Entry 8XPM (electron microscopy, 3.90 A resolution); this record covers chains b and B1 of the 68 polymer chains in the assembly.

[Chain b (and B1)]
Name: Portal protein B
Organism: Escherichia phage Lambda
Notes: chain B1 of this document is another copy of the same molecule, construct and numbering; everything in this record applies to it too
UniProtKB: P03710 (PORTL_LAMBD); residue numbers follow UniProt; this construct covers 1-533
Amino-acid sequence (533 residues; each row starts with the number of its first residue):
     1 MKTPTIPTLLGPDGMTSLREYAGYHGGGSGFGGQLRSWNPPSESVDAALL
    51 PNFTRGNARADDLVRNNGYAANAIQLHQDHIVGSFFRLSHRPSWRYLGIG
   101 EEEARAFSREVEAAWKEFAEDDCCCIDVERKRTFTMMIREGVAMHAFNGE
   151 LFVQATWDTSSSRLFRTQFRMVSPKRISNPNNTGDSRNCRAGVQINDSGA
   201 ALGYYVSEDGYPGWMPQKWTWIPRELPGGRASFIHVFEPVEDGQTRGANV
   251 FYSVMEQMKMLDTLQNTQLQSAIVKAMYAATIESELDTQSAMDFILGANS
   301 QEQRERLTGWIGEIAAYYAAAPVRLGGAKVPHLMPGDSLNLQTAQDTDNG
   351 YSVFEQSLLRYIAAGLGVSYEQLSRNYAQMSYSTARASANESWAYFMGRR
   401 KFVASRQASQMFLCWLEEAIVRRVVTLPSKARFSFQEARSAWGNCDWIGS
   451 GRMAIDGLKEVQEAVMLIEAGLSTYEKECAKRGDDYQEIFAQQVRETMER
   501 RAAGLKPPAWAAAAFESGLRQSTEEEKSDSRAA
Disordered / not traced: 1-24, 303-317, 513-533 (chain B1: 1-23, 304-317, 513-533)
Disulfides: Cys123-Cys125

[Interface between chain b and chain B1]
Residue-residue contacts (209; chain b residue first):
  Ala48(b) - Tyr24(B1)  hydrogen bond (backbone-backbone)
  Leu49(b) - Tyr24(B1)
  Asn52(b) - Gly28(B1)
  Arg55(b) - Gly27(B1)  hydrogen bond (side chain-backbone)
  Arg55(b) - Gly28(B1)  hydrogen bond (side chain-backbone)
  Arg55(b) - Trp38(B1)  hydrogen bond (side chain-backbone)
  Arg55(b) - Asn39(B1)
  Ala58(b) - Pro40(B1)
  Ala58(b) - Ser42(B1)
  Arg59(b) - Gly26(B1)
  Arg59(b) - Gly27(B1)  hydrogen bond (side chain-backbone)
  Arg59(b) - Leu35(B1)  hydrogen bond (side chain-backbone)
  Arg59(b) - Trp38(B1)  hydrogen bond (side chain-backbone)
  Arg59(b) - Pro40(B1)
  Asp62(b) - Trp38(B1)  hydrogen bond
  Asp62(b) - Pro40(B1)
  Leu63(b) - Trp38(B1)  hydrophobic
  Arg65(b) - Ala48(B1)
  Arg65(b) - Leu49(B1)
  Arg65(b) - Tyr252(B1)
  Arg65(b) - Ser253(B1)
  Asn66(b) - Ser253(B1)
  Asn67(b) - Tyr361(B1)
  Gly68(b) - Val254(B1)
  Gly68(b) - Tyr361(B1)  hydrogen bond (backbone-side chain)
  Tyr69(b) - Tyr361(B1)
  Asn72(b) - Ala364(B1)
  Gln75(b) - Tyr395(B1)
  Gln75(b) - Arg399(B1)
  Leu76(b) - Glu391(B1)
  Asp79(b) - Tyr395(B1)
  Ser84(b) - Gly398(B1)
  Ser84(b) - Phe402(B1)
  Glu117(b) - Tyr96(B1)
  Glu120(b) - Ser440(B1)
  Asp121(b) - Ser440(B1)  hydrogen bond
  Asp122(b) - Gln410(B1)
  Asp122(b) - Ser440(B1)  hydrogen bond (backbone-side chain)
  Cys123(b) - Ser440(B1)
  Val128(b) - Ala200(B1)
  Glu129(b) - Ser198(B1)
  Glu129(b) - Gly199(B1)
  Glu129(b) - Ala200(B1)  hydrogen bond (side chain-backbone)
  Arg130(b) - Arg224(B1)  hydrogen bond (backbone-side chain)
  Arg130(b) - Glu225(B1)  salt bridge
  Lys131(b) - Phe237(B1)
  Lys131(b) - Pro239(B1)
  Lys131(b) - Gln244(B1)  hydrogen bond (side chain-backbone)
  Lys131(b) - Arg406(B1)
  Arg132(b) - Pro239(B1)  hydrogen bond (side chain-backbone)
  Thr135(b) - Phe402(B1)
  Met136(b) - Glu238(B1)
  Met136(b) - Arg406(B1)  hydrogen bond
  Arg139(b) - Phe402(B1)
  Glu140(b) - Pro239(B1)
  Glu140(b) - Val240(B1)
  Glu140(b) - Glu241(B1)
  Glu140(b) - Asp242(B1)
  Leu164(b) - Tyr96(B1)
  Arg170(b) - Ser198(B1)  hydrogen bond (side chain-backbone)
  Arg170(b) - Asp242(B1)  salt bridge
  Met171(b) - Asp242(B1)
  Val172(b) - Asp242(B1)
  Ser173(b) - Glu241(B1)
  Ser173(b) - Asp242(B1)  hydrogen bond (backbone-side chain)
  Lys175(b) - Glu43(B1)
  Arg176(b) - Asp242(B1)  salt bridge
  Asp209(b) - Arg190(B1)  salt bridge
  Tyr211(b) - Asp46(B1)
  Tyr211(b) - Ala47(B1)
  Tyr211(b) - Leu50(B1)
  Tyr211(b) - Asp185(B1)
  Tyr211(b) - Arg190(B1)
  Pro212(b) - Arg190(B1)
  Ala248(b) - Tyr24(B1)
  Tyr252(b) - Tyr24(B1)
  Tyr252(b) - His25(B1)
  Tyr252(b) - Gly27(B1)  hydrogen bond (side chain-backbone)
  Met255(b) - Gly27(B1)
  Glu256(b) - Gly30(B1)
  Glu256(b) - Phe31(B1)  hydrogen bond (side chain-backbone)
  Glu256(b) - Gln34(B1)
  Glu256(b) - Leu35(B1)
  Lys259(b) - Trp38(B1)
  Met260(b) - Gln34(B1)
  Gln265(b) - Gln257(B1)  hydrogen bond
  Gln265(b) - Leu358(B1)
  Gln265(b) - Tyr361(B1)
  Asn266(b) - Gln257(B1)
  Gln268(b) - Phe354(B1)
  Leu269(b) - Met260(B1)  hydrophobic
  Leu269(b) - Leu264(B1)  hydrophobic
  Leu269(b) - Phe354(B1)  hydrophobic
  Ile273(b) - Thr263(B1)
  Ile273(b) - Leu264(B1)  hydrophobic
  Ile273(b) - Thr267(B1)
  Ala276(b) - Ser271(B1)  hydrogen bond (backbone-side chain)
  Met277(b) - Thr267(B1)
  Ala279(b) - Val274(B1)  hydrophobic
  Ala279(b) - Lys275(B1)
  Leu296(b) - Tyr278(B1)
  Leu325(b) - Ile273(B1)  hydrophobic
  Leu325(b) - Met277(B1)  hydrophobic
  Gly327(b) - Met277(B1)
  Ala328(b) - Met277(B1)
  Lys329(b) - Met277(B1)  hydrogen bond (backbone-backbone)
  Lys329(b) - Tyr278(B1)
  Lys329(b) - Ala280(B1)
  Val330(b) - Ala280(B1)
  Val330(b) - Thr281(B1)
  Pro331(b) - Ala280(B1)
  Pro331(b) - Thr281(B1)
  Pro331(b) - Ile282(B1)  hydrogen bond (backbone-backbone)
  His332(b) - Ile282(B1)
  His332(b) - Ser284(B1)
  His332(b) - Glu285(B1)
  His332(b) - Leu286(B1)  hydrogen bond (side chain-backbone)
  His332(b) - Asp287(B1)
  His332(b) - Thr288(B1)
  His332(b) - Ala291(B1)
  Leu333(b) - Thr281(B1)
  Leu333(b) - Ile282(B1)
  Leu333(b) - Glu283(B1)
  Leu333(b) - Ser284(B1)
  Met334(b) - Glu283(B1)
  Met334(b) - Glu285(B1)
  Pro335(b) - Glu283(B1)
  Pro335(b) - Ser284(B1)
  Leu341(b) - Lys275(B1)
  Leu341(b) - Ala344(B1)  hydrophobic
  Gln342(b) - Lys275(B1)  hydrogen bond (backbone-side chain)
  Thr343(b) - Gln345(B1)
  Thr343(b) - Asn349(B1)
  Gln345(b) - Asn349(B1)
  Asp346(b) - Asn349(B1)
  Asp346(b) - Gly350(B1)  hydrogen bond (side chain-backbone)
  Thr347(b) - Asn349(B1)  hydrogen bond (backbone-backbone)
  Thr347(b) - Gly350(B1)  hydrogen bond (side chain-backbone)
  Thr347(b) - Tyr351(B1)
  Thr347(b) - Phe354(B1)
  Asp348(b) - Gly350(B1)
  Asp348(b) - Val353(B1)
  Asp348(b) - Phe354(B1)  hydrogen bond (side chain-backbone)
  Tyr351(b) - Phe354(B1)  hydrophobic
  Glu355(b) - Ser357(B1)  hydrogen bond
  Ser374(b) - Arg360(B1)
  Arg375(b) - Arg360(B1)
  Arg375(b) - Ala363(B1)
  Arg375(b) - Ala364(B1)
  Arg375(b) - Gly367(B1)
  Arg375(b) - Val368(B1)
  Arg375(b) - Tyr370(B1)
  Arg375(b) - Glu391(B1)  salt bridge
  Asn376(b) - Arg360(B1)
  Tyr377(b) - Thr384(B1)
  Tyr377(b) - Ser388(B1)
  Met380(b) - Ser381(B1)
  Met380(b) - Thr384(B1)  hydrogen bond (backbone-side chain)
  Ser381(b) - Ser383(B1)
  Tyr382(b) - Ser383(B1)
  Met453(b) - Arg386(B1)
  Met453(b) - Asn390(B1)
  Ala454(b) - Arg386(B1)  hydrogen bond (backbone-side chain)
  Ile455(b) - Arg386(B1)  hydrogen bond (backbone-side chain)
  Ile455(b) - Ala387(B1)  hydrophobic
  Ile455(b) - Asn390(B1)
  Gly457(b) - Glu463(B1)
  Leu458(b) - Glu463(B1)  hydrogen bond (backbone-side chain)
  Val461(b) - Glu463(B1)
  Val461(b) - Met466(B1)  hydrophobic
  Val461(b) - Leu467(B1)  hydrophobic
  Val465(b) - Ala470(B1)  hydrophobic
  Glu478(b) - Leu472(B1)
  Arg482(b) - Leu467(B1)
  Asp484(b) - Lys477(B1)  salt bridge
  Ile489(b) - Gly471(B1)
  Ile489(b) - Leu472(B1)
  Ile489(b) - Ser473(B1)
  Ile489(b) - Thr474(B1)
  Gln492(b) - Thr474(B1)
  Gln492(b) - Glu476(B1)  hydrogen bond
  Gln493(b) - Gly471(B1)  hydrogen bond (side chain-backbone)
  Gln493(b) - Ser473(B1)  hydrogen bond (side chain-backbone)
  Arg495(b) - Arg105(B1)
  Arg495(b) - Tyr486(B1)
  Glu496(b) - Thr474(B1)
  Glu496(b) - Tyr475(B1)  hydrogen bond (side chain-backbone)
  Glu496(b) - Glu476(B1)
  Glu496(b) - Phe490(B1)
  Glu499(b) - Tyr486(B1)  hydrogen bond
  Glu499(b) - Gln487(B1)
  Glu499(b) - Phe490(B1)
  Arg500(b) - Tyr475(B1)
  Arg500(b) - Phe490(B1)
  Ala503(b) - Val494(B1)  hydrophobic
  Gly504(b) - Ala512(B1)
  Leu505(b) - Gln493(B1)
  Leu505(b) - Trp510(B1)
  Leu505(b) - Ala511(B1)  hydrogen bond (backbone-backbone)
  Leu505(b) - Ala512(B1)  hydrogen bond (backbone-backbone)
  Lys506(b) - Ala509(B1)
  Lys506(b) - Trp510(B1)
  Lys506(b) - Ala511(B1)
  Lys506(b) - Ala512(B1)
  Ala509(b) - Ile468(B1)
  Ala509(b) - Glu469(B1)
  Trp510(b) - Ile468(B1)
  Trp510(b) - Gly471(B1)
  Trp510(b) - Ser473(B1)
Interface residues without a listed pair, chain b (123 interface residues in all): Val45, Asp61, Gly83, Met144, Val240, Gln270, Ala272, Ile295, Arg324, Gly326, Asp337, Ala344, Ser352, Gln372, Leu373, Asp456, Tyr475
Interface residues without a listed pair, chain B1 (131 interface residues in all): Ser29, Ser186, Arg187, Gly243, Thr245, Gln268, Met292, Gln342, Gly365, Met380, Tyr382, Lys401, Ser409, Leu413, Ala441, Gly443, Asn444, Lys459, Gln462

[Summary]
123 residues of chain b and 131 residues of chain B1 are in contact; the contacts include 42 hydrogen bonds
and 6 salt bridges. Among the polar pairs are Arg130(b)-Glu225(B1), Arg170(b)-Asp242(B1) and
Arg176(b)-Asp242(B1).
Both chains are Portal protein B (Escherichia phage Lambda). Entry 8XPM (Mature virion portal of phage lambda
with DNA) was determined by electron microscopy, deposited together with 8XOT, 8XOU, 8XOW and 8XQB.
